PDB entry 2RHS | X-ray diffraction, 2.20 A resolution | chains A and C of the 4 polymer chains in the assembly

[Chain A (and C)]
Name: Phenylalanyl-tRNA synthetase alpha chain
Organism: Staphylococcus haemolyticus
Notes: EC 6.1.1.20; chain C of this document is another copy of the same molecule, construct and numbering; everything in this record applies to it too
UniProtKB: Q4L5E3 (SYFA_STAHJ); numbering as in UniProt (aligned over 84-351)
Sequence (294 residues; numbered 58 to 351; the number before each row is that of its first residue):
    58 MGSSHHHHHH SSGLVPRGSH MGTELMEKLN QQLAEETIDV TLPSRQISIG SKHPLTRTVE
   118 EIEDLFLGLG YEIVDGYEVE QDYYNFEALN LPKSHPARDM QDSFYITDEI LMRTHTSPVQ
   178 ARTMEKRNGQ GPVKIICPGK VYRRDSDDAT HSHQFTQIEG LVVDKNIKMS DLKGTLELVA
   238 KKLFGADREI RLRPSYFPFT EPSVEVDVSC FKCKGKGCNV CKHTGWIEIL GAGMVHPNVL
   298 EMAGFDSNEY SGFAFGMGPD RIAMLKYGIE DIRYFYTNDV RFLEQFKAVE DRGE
Unresolved in the structure: 58-86, 267-282 (chain C: 58-80)
Construct notes: expression tag (58-83)
Ligand contacts: GAX (1-{3-[(4-pyridin-2-ylpiperazin-1-yl)sulfonyl]phenyl}-3-(1,3-thiazol-2-yl)urea): Leu146, Leu148, Ala154, His172, Ser174, Gln177, Ala178, Met181, Gln214, Glu216, Leu218, Phe254, Pro255, Phe256, Thr257, Gly288, Ala289, Gly290, Val292, Val296, Ala311, Phe312, Gly313, Met314
Curated features (UniProtKB/Swiss-Prot):
  - binding site (Mg(2+)): Glu258

[How chain A and chain C interact]
Pairs across the interface - 5 pairs, chain A then chain C:
  Leu124(A) - Gly125(C)
  Gly125(A) - Leu124(C)
  Gly125(A) - Gly125(C)
  Gly125(A) - Gly127(C)
  Gly127(A) - Gly125(C)
Also at the interface, not in a pair above, chain A (5 interface residues in all): Arg102, Leu126
Also at the interface, not in a pair above, chain C (5 interface residues in all): Arg102, Leu126

[Summary]
Chain A and chain C each contribute 5 residues to their interface. Chain A binds compound GAX. UniProt lists
Mg2+-binding residue Glu258(A) on chain A.
Both chains are Phenylalanyl-tRNA synthetase alpha chain (Staphylococcus haemolyticus). Entry 2RHS (PheRS from
Staphylococcus haemolyticus- rational protein engineering and inhibitor studies) was determined by X-ray
diffraction together with 2RHQ from the same study.
